Entry 8E92 (electron microscopy, 3.96 A resolution); this record covers chains A and B of the 4 polymer chains in the assembly.

# Chain A
Molecule: Glutamate receptor ionotropic, NMDA 1
From: Homo sapiens
UniProtKB: Q05586 (NMDZ1_HUMAN); residue numbers follow UniProt; this construct covers 1-847
Sequence (847 residues; row label = number of the first residue in the row):
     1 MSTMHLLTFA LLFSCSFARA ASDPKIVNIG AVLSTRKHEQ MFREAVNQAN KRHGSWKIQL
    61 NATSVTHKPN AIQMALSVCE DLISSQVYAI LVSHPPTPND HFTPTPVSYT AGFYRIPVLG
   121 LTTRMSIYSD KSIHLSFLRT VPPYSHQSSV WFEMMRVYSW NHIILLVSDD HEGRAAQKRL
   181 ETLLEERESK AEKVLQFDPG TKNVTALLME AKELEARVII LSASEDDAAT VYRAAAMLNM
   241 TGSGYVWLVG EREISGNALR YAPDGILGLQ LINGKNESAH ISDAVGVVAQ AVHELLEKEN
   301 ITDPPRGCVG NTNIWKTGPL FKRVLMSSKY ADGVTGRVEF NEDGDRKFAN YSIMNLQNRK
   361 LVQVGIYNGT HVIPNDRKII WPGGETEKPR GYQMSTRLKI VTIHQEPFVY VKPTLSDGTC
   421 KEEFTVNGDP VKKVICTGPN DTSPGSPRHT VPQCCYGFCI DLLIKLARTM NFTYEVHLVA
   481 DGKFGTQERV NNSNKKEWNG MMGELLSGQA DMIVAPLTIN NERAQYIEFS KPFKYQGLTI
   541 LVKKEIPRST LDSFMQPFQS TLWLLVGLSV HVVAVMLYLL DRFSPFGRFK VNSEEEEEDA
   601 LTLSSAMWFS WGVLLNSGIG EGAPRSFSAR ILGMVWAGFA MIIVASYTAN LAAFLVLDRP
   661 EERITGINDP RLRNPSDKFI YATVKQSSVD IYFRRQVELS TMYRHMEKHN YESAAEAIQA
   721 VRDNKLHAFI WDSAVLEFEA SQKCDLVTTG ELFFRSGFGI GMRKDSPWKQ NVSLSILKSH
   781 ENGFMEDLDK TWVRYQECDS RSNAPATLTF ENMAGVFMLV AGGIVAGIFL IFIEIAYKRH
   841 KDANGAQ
Disordered / not traced: 1-24, 545-662, 797-847
Construct notes: conflict His5 (Arg in Q05586), Phe9 (Leu in Q05586), Phe17 (Val in Q05586), Ser22 (Cys in Q05586), Asn844 (Arg in Q05586), Gly845 (Arg in Q05586), Ala846 (Lys in Q05586)
Cystine bridges: Cys79-Cys308, Cys420-Cys454, Cys436-Cys455
Covalent attachments: N-acetylglucosamine (NAG) linked to Asn61, Asn203, Asn276, Asn368, Asn771
Small-molecule neighbours: N-acetylglucosamine (NAG; 2-acetamido-2-deoxy-beta-D-glucopyranose): Val334, Thr335, Gly336, Asn350, Ile366
Curated features (UniProtKB/Swiss-Prot):
  - region: Leu603 to Pro624 (Pore-forming)
  - binding site (glycine): Pro516, Thr518, Arg523, Ser688, Asp732
  - glycosylation (N-linked (GlcNAc...) asparagine): Asn61, Asn203, Asn239, Asn276, Asn300, Asn350, Asn368, Asn440, Asn471, Asn491, Asn674, Asn771
  - natural variant: Arg217 (R217W: In NDHMSR), Asp227 (D227H: In NDHMSR; uncertain significance), Arg306 (R306Q: Found in a patient with schizophrenia; uncertain significance), Asp552 (D552E: In NDHMSD), Pro557 (P557R: In NDHMSD), Ser560 (S560SS: In NDHMSD), Gly618 (G618R: In NDHMSD), Gly620 (G620R: In NDHMSD), Ala637 (A637S: In NDHMSD; uncertain significance; A637V: In NDHMSD; uncertain significance), Gly638 (G638A: In NDHMSD; G638V: In NDHMSD), Met641 (M641I: In NDHMSD; M641L: In NDHMSD; M641V: In NDHMSD), Ile642 (I642T: In NDHMSD; uncertain significance), 13 further natural variant entries in UniProt
  - mutagenesis: Ile642 (I642L: Slight decrease in glutamate and glycine agonist potency; mutant channels are activated at 2-fold higher glutamate and glycine concentrations), Val644 (V644M: Increase in glutamate and glycine agonist potency; mutant channels are activated lower glutamate and glycine concentrations), Ala653 (A653G: Increase in glutamate and glycine agonist potency; mutant channels are activated lower glutamate and glycine concentrations), Met813 (M813V: Slight decrease in glycine agonist potency; no effect on glutamate agonist potency)
From the paper describing this entry:
  - post-translational modification sites: Asn368

# Chain B
Molecule: Glutamate receptor ionotropic, NMDA 2C
From: Homo sapiens
UniProtKB: Q14957 (NMDE3_HUMAN); residues 26-849 here = UniProt positions 26-849
Sequence (880 residues; each row starts with the number of its first residue; numbers below 1 keep their minus sign (Met-30 is residue -30)):
   -30 MGTMRLFLLA VLFLFSFARA TGWSHPQFEK GGGSGGGSGG SAWSHPQFEK GALVPRGEQG
    30 MTVAVVFSSS GPPQAQFRAR LTPQSFLDLP LEIQPLTVGV NTTNPSSLLT QICGLLGAAH
    90 VHGIVFEDNV DTEAVAQILD FISSQTHVPI LSISGGSAVV LTPKEPGSAF LQLGVSLEQQ
   150 LQVLFKVLEE YDWSAFAVIT SLHPGHALFL EGVRAVADAS HVSWRLLDVV TLELGPGGPR
   210 ARTQRLLRQL DAPVFVAYCS REEAEVLFAE AAQAGLVGPG HVWLVPNLAL GSTDAPPATF
   270 PVGLISVVTE SWRLSLRQKV RDGVAILALG AHSYWRQHGT LPAPAGDCRV HPGPVSPARE
   330 AFYRHLLNVT WEGRDFSFSP GGYLVQPTMV VIALNRHRLW EMVGRWEHGV LYMKYPVWPR
   390 YSASLQPVVD SRHLTVATLE ERPFVIVESP DPGTGGCVPN TVPCRRQSNH TFSSGDVAPY
   450 TKLCCKGFCI DILKKLARVV KFSYDLYLVT NGKHGKRVRG VWNGMIGEVY YKRADMAIGS
   510 LTINEERSEI VDFSVPFVET GISVMVARSN GTVSPSAFLE PYSPAVWVMM FVMCLTVVAI
   570 TVFMFEYFSP VSYNQNLTRG KKSGGPAFTI GKSVWLLWAL VFNNSVPIEN PRGTTSKIMV
   630 LVWAFFAVIF LASYTANLAA FMIQEQYIDT VSGLSDKKFQ RPQDQYPPFR FGTVPNGSTE
   690 RNIRSNYRDM HTHMVKFNQR SVEDALTSLK MGKLDAFIYD AAVLNYMAGK DEGCKLVTIG
   750 SGKVFATTGY GIAMQKDSHW KRAIDLALLQ FLGDGETQKL ETVWLSGICQ NEKNEVMSSK
   810 LDIDNMAGVF YMLLVAMGLA LLVFAWEHLV YWKLRHSVPN
Disordered / not traced: -30 to 30, 392-397, 439-447, 538-658, 800-849
Construct notes: expression tag (-30 to 25)
Cystine bridges: Cys82-Cys317, Cys426-Cys453, Cys433-Cys454, Cys743-Cys798
Covalent attachments: N-acetylglucosamine (NAG) linked to Asn337, Asn685
Curated features (UniProtKB/Swiss-Prot):
  - region: Lys601 to Pro620 (Pore-forming)
  - binding site (L-glutamate): Ser509, Thr511, Arg516, Ser687, Thr688, Asp729
  - site: Asn612 (Functional determinant of NMDA receptors)
  - glycosylation (N-linked (GlcNAc...) asparagine): Asn70, Asn73, Asn337, Asn438, Asn539, Asn685
  - natural variant: Arg679 (R679C: Found in a patient with schizophrenia; uncertain significance)
From the paper describing this entry:
  - mutagenesis - T756C: decreased signaling in response to MTSET
  - conformationally variable residues (domain motion): Thr659

# Chain A / chain B interface
Residue-residue contacts - 27 pairs, chain A then chain B:
  Asn70(A) with Cys317(B), hydrogen bond (side chain-backbone); Arg318(B), hydrogen bond (side chain-backbone)
  Ala71(A) with Phe110(B), hydrophobic
  Ile72(A) with Gln114(B); Cys317(B)
  Leu76(A) with Thr79(B)
  Cys79(A) with Ser75(B)
  Thr105(A) with Phe110(B)
  Pro106(A) with Phe110(B), hydrophobic
  Tyr109(A) with Gln106(B); Ile107(B); Phe110(B), hydrophobic; Glu134(B)
  Phe113(A) with Pro74(B); Thr101(B)
  Tyr114(A) with Pro74(B)
  Arg115(A) with Glu102(B)
  Ile127(A) with Pro132(B), hydrophobic
  Ser132(A) with Gly174(B)
  Ile133(A) with Gln106(B), hydrogen bond (backbone-side chain); Leu130(B), hydrophobic; Pro132(B), hydrophobic
  Cys308(A) with Ser75(B), hydrogen bond (backbone-side chain)
  Val309(A) with Ser76(B)
  Gly310(A) with Thr71(B), hydrogen bond (backbone-side chain)
  Thr312(A) with Thr71(B); Thr72(B), hydrogen bond (side chain-backbone)
Interface residues without a listed pair, chain A (21 interface residues in all): Thr110, His171, Pro670
Interface residues without a listed pair, chain B (24 interface residues in all): Asn73, Ala103, Val104, Val319, His320, Gly796

# Summary
Chain A and chain B form an interface of 21 and 24 residues respectively; the contacts include 6 hydrogen
bonds. Polar contacts include Asn70(A)-Cys317(B), Asn70(A)-Arg318(B) and Ile133(A)-Gln106(B). Ligands of chain
A: N-acetylglucosamine. From the paper: T756C of chain B reduces signaling in response to MTSET; a
modification site at Asn368(A).
Chain A is Glutamate receptor ionotropic, NMDA 1 and chain B is Glutamate receptor ionotropic, NMDA 2C, both
from Homo sapiens; the structure, D-cycloserine and glutamate bound Human GluN1a-GluN2C NMDA receptor in
intact conformation, was determined by electron microscopy, deposited together with 8E93, 8E94, 8E96, 8E97 and
8E98.
